6VW0 - chains D and E of the 10 polymer chains in the assembly; structure by electron microscopy, 3.59 A resolution.

== Chain D ==
Protein: DNA-directed RNA polymerase subunit beta'
Organism: Mycobacterium tuberculosis
Notes: EC 2.7.7.6
Reference sequence: A5U053 (RPOC_MYCTA); residue numbers follow UniProt; this construct covers 1-1316
Amino-acid sequence (1326 residues; numbered -1 to 1324; the number before each row is that of its first residue; numbers below 1 keep their minus sign (Gly-1 is residue -1)):
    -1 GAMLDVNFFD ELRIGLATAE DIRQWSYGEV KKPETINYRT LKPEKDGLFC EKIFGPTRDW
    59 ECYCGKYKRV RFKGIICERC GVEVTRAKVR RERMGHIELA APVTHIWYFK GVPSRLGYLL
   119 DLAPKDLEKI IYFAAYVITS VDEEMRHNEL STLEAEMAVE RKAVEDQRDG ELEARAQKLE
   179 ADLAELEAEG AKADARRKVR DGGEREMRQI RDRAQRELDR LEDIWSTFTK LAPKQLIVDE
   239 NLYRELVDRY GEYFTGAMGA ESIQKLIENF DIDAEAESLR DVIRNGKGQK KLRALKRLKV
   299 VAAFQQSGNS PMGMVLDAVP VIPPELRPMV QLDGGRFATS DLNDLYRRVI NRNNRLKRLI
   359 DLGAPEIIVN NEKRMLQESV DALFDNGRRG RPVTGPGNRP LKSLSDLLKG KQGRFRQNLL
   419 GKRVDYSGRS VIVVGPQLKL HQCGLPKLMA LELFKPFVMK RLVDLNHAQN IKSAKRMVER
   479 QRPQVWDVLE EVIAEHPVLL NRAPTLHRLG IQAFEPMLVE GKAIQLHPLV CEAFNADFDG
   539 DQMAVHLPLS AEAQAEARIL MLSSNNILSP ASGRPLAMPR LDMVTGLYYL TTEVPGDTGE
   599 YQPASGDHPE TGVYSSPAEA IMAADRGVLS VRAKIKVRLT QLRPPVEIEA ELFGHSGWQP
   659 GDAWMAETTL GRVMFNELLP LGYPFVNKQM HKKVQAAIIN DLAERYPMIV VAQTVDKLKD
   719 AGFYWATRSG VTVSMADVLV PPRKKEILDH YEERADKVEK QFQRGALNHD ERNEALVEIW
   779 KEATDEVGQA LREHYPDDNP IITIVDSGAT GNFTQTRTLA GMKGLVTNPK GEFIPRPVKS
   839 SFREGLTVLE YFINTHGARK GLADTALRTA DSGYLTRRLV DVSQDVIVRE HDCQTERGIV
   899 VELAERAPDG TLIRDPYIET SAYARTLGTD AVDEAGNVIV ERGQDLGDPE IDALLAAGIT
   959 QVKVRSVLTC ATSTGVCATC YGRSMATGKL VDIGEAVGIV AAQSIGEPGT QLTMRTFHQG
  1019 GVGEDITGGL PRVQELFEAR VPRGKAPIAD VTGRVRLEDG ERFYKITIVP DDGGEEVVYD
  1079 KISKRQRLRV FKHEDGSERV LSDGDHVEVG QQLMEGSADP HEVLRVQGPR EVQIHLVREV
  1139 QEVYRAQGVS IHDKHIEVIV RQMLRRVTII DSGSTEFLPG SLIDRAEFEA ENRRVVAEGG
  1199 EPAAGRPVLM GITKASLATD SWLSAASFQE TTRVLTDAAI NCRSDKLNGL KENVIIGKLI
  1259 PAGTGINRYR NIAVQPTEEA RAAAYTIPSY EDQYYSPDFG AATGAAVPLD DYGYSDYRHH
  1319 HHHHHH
Unresolved in the structure: 1015-1022, 1091-1096, 1283-1324
Differences from the reference sequence: expression tag (-1 to 0, 1317-1324)
UniProt features mapped onto this chain:
  - binding site (Zn(2+)): Cys60, Cys62, Cys75, Cys78, Cys891, Cys968, Cys975, Cys978
  - binding site (Mg(2+)): Asp535, Asp537, Asp539
Metal / ion sites: Zn2+ site 1: Cys60, Cys62, Cys78; Mg2+: Asp535, Asp537; Zn2+ site 2: Cys891, Cys968, Cys975, Cys978

== Chain E ==
Protein: DNA-directed RNA polymerase subunit omega
Organism: Mycobacterium tuberculosis
Notes: EC 2.7.7.6
Reference sequence: A0A0T9N9K3 (A0A0T9N9K3_MYCTX); residues 2-110 here correspond to UniProt positions 41-149 (UniProt number = residue number + 39)
Amino-acid sequence (110 residues; row label = number of the first residue in the row):
     1 GSISQSDASL AAVPAVDQFD PSSGASGGYD TPLGITNPPI DELLDRVSSK YALVIYAAKR
    61 ARQINDYYNQ LGEGILEYVG PLVEPGLQEK PLSIALREIH ADLLEHTEGE
Unresolved in the structure: 1-26, 110
Differences from the reference sequence: expression tag (1)

== How chain D and chain E interact ==
Pairs across the interface (69):
  His439(D) with Leu33(E), hydrogen bond (side chain-backbone)
  Arg459(D) with Gln88(E)
  Glu489(D) with Gln88(E), hydrogen bond
  Val490(D) with Lys90(E)
  Ala492(D) with Lys90(E)
  Glu493(D) with Gly34(E); Ile35(E); Lys90(E)
  Glu513(D) with Gly34(E); Ile35(E), hydrogen bond (side chain-backbone)
  Glu550(D) with Ala58(E); Arg62(E), salt bridge
  Ala553(D) with Val54(E); Leu92(E), hydrophobic
  Glu554(D) with Val54(E)
  Arg556(D) with Ile35(E), hydrogen bond (side chain-backbone); Asn37(E), hydrogen bond (side chain-backbone); Pro38(E); Leu92(E); Ser93(E); Leu96(E)
  Ile557(D) with Leu53(E), hydrophobic; Val54(E), hydrophobic
  Leu558(D) with Val54(E), hydrophobic
  Leu560(D) with Ile35(E), hydrophobic
  Asn563(D) with Ile40(E)
  Pro705(D) with Asp41(E)
  Met706(D) with Ile40(E), hydrophobic
  Ile707(D) with Tyr29(E), hydrophobic; Pro39(E), hydrophobic
  Val708(D) with Tyr29(E), hydrophobic
  Gln711(D) with Tyr29(E); Asp30(E), hydrogen bond (side chain-backbone); Thr31(E)
  Asp990(D) with Ser49(E); Tyr51(E)
  Glu993(D) with Tyr51(E)
  Gly1261(D) with Tyr51(E)
  Thr1262(D) with Tyr51(E); Ile55(E)
  Asn1265(D) with Gly109(E)
  Arg1266(D) with Glu108(E), salt bridge; Gly109(E), hydrogen bond (backbone-backbone)
  Tyr1267(D) with Ser49(E), hydrogen bond; Tyr51(E), hydrophobic; Ile55(E); Glu108(E)
  Asn1269(D) with Glu108(E)
  Ile1270(D) with Ala52(E); Lys59(E); Thr107(E); Glu108(E)
  Ala1271(D) with His106(E); Thr107(E), hydrogen bond (backbone-backbone)
  Val1272(D) with Tyr56(E), hydrophobic; Lys59(E); Gln63(E), hydrogen bond (backbone-side chain); Leu104(E), hydrophobic; Glu105(E)
  Gln1273(D) with Leu104(E); Glu105(E), hydrogen bond (backbone-backbone)
  Pro1274(D) with Val79(E), hydrophobic; Leu82(E), hydrophobic; Leu103(E); Leu104(E), hydrophobic
  Thr1275(D) with Leu103(E), hydrogen bond (side chain-backbone); Leu104(E); Glu105(E)
  Ala1278(D) with Leu82(E)
Interface residues without a listed pair, chain D (43 interface residues in all): Lys437, Gln440, His494, Ser548, Ala549, Lys715, Arg1268, Arg1279
Interface residues without a listed pair, chain E (41 interface residues in all): Pro32, Thr36, Lys50, Arg60, Ala61

== Summary ==
The interface between chain D and chain E involves 43 residues on one side and 41 on the other; the contacts
include 12 hydrogen bonds and 2 salt bridges. Polar pairs include Glu550(D)-Arg62(E), Arg1266(D)-Glu108(E) and
His439(D)-Leu33(E).
Chain D is DNA-directed RNA polymerase subunit beta' and chain E is DNA-directed RNA polymerase subunit omega,
both from Mycobacterium tuberculosis; the structure, Mycobacterium tuberculosis RNAP S456L mutant open
promoter complex, was determined by electron microscopy, deposited together with 6VVS, 6VVT, 6VVV, 6VVX, 6VVY
and 6VVZ.
